Entry 6KUK (electron microscopy, 3.90 A resolution); this record covers chains B and C of the 5 polymer chains in the assembly.

== Chain B ==
Name: RNA-directed RNA polymerase catalytic subunit
Source organism: Influenza D virus (D/swine/Oklahoma/1334/2011)
Notes: EC 2.7.7.48
UniProtKB: K9LH03 (K9LH03_9ORTO); residues 1-753 here = UniProt positions 1-753
Amino-acid sequence (753 residues; each row starts with the number of its first residue):
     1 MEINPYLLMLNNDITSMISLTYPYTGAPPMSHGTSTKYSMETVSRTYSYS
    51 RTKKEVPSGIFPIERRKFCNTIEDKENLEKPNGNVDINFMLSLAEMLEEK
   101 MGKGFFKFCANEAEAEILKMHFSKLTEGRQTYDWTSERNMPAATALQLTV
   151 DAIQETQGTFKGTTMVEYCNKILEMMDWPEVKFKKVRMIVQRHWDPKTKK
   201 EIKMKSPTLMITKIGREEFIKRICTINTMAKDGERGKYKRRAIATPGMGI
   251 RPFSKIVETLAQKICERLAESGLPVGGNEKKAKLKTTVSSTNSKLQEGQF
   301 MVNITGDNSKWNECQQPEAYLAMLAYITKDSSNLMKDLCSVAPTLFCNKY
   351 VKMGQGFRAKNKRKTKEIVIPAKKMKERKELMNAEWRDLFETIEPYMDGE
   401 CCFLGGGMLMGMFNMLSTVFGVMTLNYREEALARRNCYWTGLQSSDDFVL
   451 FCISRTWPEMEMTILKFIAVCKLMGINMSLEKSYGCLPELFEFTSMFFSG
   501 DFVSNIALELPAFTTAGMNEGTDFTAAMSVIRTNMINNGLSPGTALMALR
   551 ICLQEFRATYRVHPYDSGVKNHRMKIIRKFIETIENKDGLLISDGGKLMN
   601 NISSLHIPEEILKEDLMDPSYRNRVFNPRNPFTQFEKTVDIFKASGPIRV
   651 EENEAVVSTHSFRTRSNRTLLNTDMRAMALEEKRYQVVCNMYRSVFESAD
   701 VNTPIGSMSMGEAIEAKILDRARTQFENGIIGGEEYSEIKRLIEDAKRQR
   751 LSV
Unresolved in the structure: 187-207, 273-279, 431-434, 636-654, 753

== Chain C ==
Name: Polymerase PB2
Source organism: Influenza D virus (D/swine/Oklahoma/1334/2011)
UniProtKB: K9LHF3 (K9LHF3_9ORTO); residue numbers follow UniProt; this construct covers 1-772
Amino-acid sequence (772 residues; numbered 1 to 772; the number before each row is that of its first residue):
     1 MSLLLTLAKEYANLTKDKKSCKLLSQGTVSSYTTFKKWTTSRKEKNPSLR
    51 MRWAMGSKFPIMANREILEEAGIPEQWEGIDLWSKKDDVSKLGMVLASPA
   101 AITYWNFCGPGVDNSSVIKDVYKAKFMKKERWRETLWGPMNFELVGKQRR
   151 VVETQPVEIKLNQKEIKELTMWVLFEDEANLASKFIQENFSLVLSLRELY
   201 KGKAVNKDVAAFMIAHQFSPEKRFLPTFGPIRPERMELLHCLGGDFWKIE
   251 AVTAGSLNEEQKKRDVRAVARKICLRASVDLFTPAEKIRDYIASVTMRFG
   301 TVERTFEDVIRNSDDISAEVTLCKAALGCELGKSMSFGNLNLRKVSGEAE
   351 TMEKTVYWGLKPIKYKCWRGEETFYCELRKVTCMFRRSEGLDWANIGPGS
   401 PEERRELLAMVMIFCRDGRFFESAPVNIDESFFRTRLNKEIPYQYVLLKW
   451 VRQSRDNLDALLSTRGLIPAHIGQFGKGMGIDGSSSSSMVYKGVMLSKTP
   501 IDIVESKEKHRLFLNDNIEAVTERGAMVASIMDLSEDNRETFNDVTFNHV
   551 DLAVLKDEKTAIIKIYRSLVERINTDDDGLPALIMGKRYLELYQLDEVKD
   601 AVGLIPKRMLGAYSYQARQLIQSQIKNDSYSLPEIIKLLPFCYSPPKKML
   651 FDGTFHFKNQMYVRPGINTNLFSFSKTDKSKIYVNGSAVKIKLVLGDDEM
   701 DTSLAFVEGFQVCEYDPRAPLIPRRDLRLIGFGKKVRVFVGQGQEKTLVR
   751 TSSKRAASHDVSKNIRRMRLEV
Unresolved in the structure: 1, 88-91, 255-772

== How chain B and chain C interact ==
Pairs across the interface - 150 pairs, chain B then chain C:
  His121(B) - Ser30(C)  hydrogen bond
  Gln130(B) - Arg42(C)  hydrogen bond (side chain-backbone)
  Pro141(B) - Thr39(C)
  Ala143(B) - Thr34(C)  hydrogen bond (backbone-side chain)
  Ala143(B) - Lys37(C)
  Gln147(B) - Thr34(C)  hydrogen bond (side chain-backbone)
  Gln147(B) - Phe35(C)
  Gln147(B) - Trp38(C)
  Gln154(B) - Gln26(C)  hydrogen bond (side chain-backbone)
  Phe160(B) - Thr28(C)
  Lys281(B) - Arg149(C)
  Ala282(B) - Gln148(C)
  Thr515(B) - Pro47(C)
  Ala516(B) - Pro47(C)
  Gly517(B) - Pro47(C)
  Gly517(B) - Ser48(C)
  Gly517(B) - Met51(C)
  Met518(B) - Glu44(C)
  Glu520(B) - Met55(C)
  Arg532(B) - His240(C)
  Met535(B) - His240(C)
  Ile536(B) - Leu225(C)  hydrophobic
  Ile536(B) - Leu239(C)  hydrophobic
  Ile536(B) - His240(C)
  Asn537(B) - Arg149(C)  hydrogen bond
  Pro542(B) - Trp247(C)  hydrophobic
  Thr559(B) - Arg52(C)  hydrogen bond
  Tyr560(B) - Met51(C)
  Arg561(B) - Arg52(C)
  Arg561(B) - Gly56(C)
  His572(B) - Ile80(C)
  Arg573(B) - Met55(C)
  Arg573(B) - Pro99(C)
  Lys575(B) - Glu78(C)
  Ile576(B) - Ala100(C)
  Ile576(B) - Thr103(C)
  Ile577(B) - Thr103(C)
  Lys579(B) - Trp77(C)
  Phe580(B) - Phe107(C)  hydrophobic
  Phe580(B) - Cys108(C)  hydrophobic
  Ile584(B) - Phe107(C)  hydrophobic
  Leu590(B) - Phe107(C)  hydrophobic
  Ile602(B) - His240(C)
  Ser603(B) - Trp132(C)
  Ser603(B) - Cys241(C)
  Ser604(B) - Trp132(C)
  Leu605(B) - His240(C)
  His606(B) - Glu237(C)
  His606(B) - His240(C)
  Ile611(B) - Lys125(C)
  Glu614(B) - Ile118(C)
  Glu614(B) - Lys119(C)
  Glu614(B) - Phe126(C)
  Asp615(B) - Lys129(C)  salt bridge
  Tyr621(B) - Asn106(C)
  Asn623(B) - Gly111(C)
  Asn623(B) - Val112(C)  hydrogen bond (backbone-backbone)
  Asn623(B) - Asp113(C)
  Asn623(B) - Asn114(C)
  Arg624(B) - Trp105(C)
  Arg624(B) - Asn106(C)
  Arg624(B) - Gly109(C)  hydrogen bond (side chain-backbone)
  Val625(B) - Asn106(C)
  Phe626(B) - Ile118(C)  hydrophobic
  Asn627(B) - Trp105(C)
  Asn627(B) - Val112(C)
  Pro628(B) - Asn114(C)
  Arg629(B) - Ile67(C)
  Arg629(B) - Glu70(C)  salt bridge
  Arg629(B) - Trp105(C)
  Pro631(B) - Ala63(C)
  Pro631(B) - Asn64(C)  hydrogen bond (backbone-backbone)
  Pro631(B) - Leu68(C)  hydrophobic
  Phe632(B) - Ala63(C)  hydrophobic
  Phe632(B) - Ala101(C)
  Phe632(B) - Ile102(C)  hydrophobic
  Phe635(B) - Asn64(C)  hydrogen bond (backbone-side chain)
  Val656(B) - Tyr122(C)
  Val657(B) - Tyr122(C)  hydrophobic
  His660(B) - Ile102(C)
  His660(B) - Asn106(C)
  Phe662(B) - Met51(C)  hydrophobic
  Phe662(B) - Met55(C)  hydrophobic
  Phe662(B) - Ile61(C)  hydrophobic
  Phe662(B) - Ile102(C)  hydrophobic
  Arg663(B) - Met62(C)  hydrogen bond (backbone-backbone)
  Thr664(B) - Pro60(C)  hydrogen bond (side chain-backbone)
  Arg665(B) - Phe59(C)  hydrogen bond (side chain-backbone)
  Arg665(B) - Pro60(C)  hydrogen bond (backbone-backbone)
  Arg665(B) - Met62(C)
  Met678(B) - Thr40(C)
  Glu681(B) - Lys19(C)  salt bridge
  Glu682(B) - Trp38(C)
  Arg684(B) - Lys19(C)
  Tyr685(B) - Leu23(C)  hydrophobic
  Tyr685(B) - Phe35(C)  hydrophobic
  Tyr685(B) - Trp38(C)  hydrophobic
  Val687(B) - Leu14(C)  hydrophobic
  Val688(B) - Leu23(C)  hydrophobic
  Cys689(B) - Tyr32(C)  hydrophobic
  Cys689(B) - Phe35(C)  hydrogen bond (side chain-backbone)
  Cys689(B) - Lys36(C)
  Met691(B) - Tyr11(C)  hydrophobic
  Met691(B) - Leu14(C)  hydrophobic
  Tyr692(B) - Val29(C)
  Tyr692(B) - Tyr32(C)  hydrophobic
  Arg693(B) - Asp208(C)  salt bridge
  Ser694(B) - Leu7(C)
  Glu697(B) - Phe175(C)
  Glu697(B) - Lys207(C)  salt bridge
  Ser698(B) - Phe175(C)
  Asp700(B) - Tyr32(C)
  Val701(B) - Thr170(C)
  Val701(B) - Ala211(C)  hydrophobic
  Pro704(B) - Val29(C)
  Pro704(B) - Ser30(C)  hydrogen bond (backbone-backbone)
  Pro704(B) - Tyr32(C)  hydrophobic
  Pro704(B) - Thr33(C)
  Ile705(B) - Val29(C)
  Gly706(B) - Thr28(C)
  Gly706(B) - Val29(C)
  Gly706(B) - Ser30(C)
  Met708(B) - Gly27(C)
  Ser709(B) - Ser25(C)
  Ser709(B) - Gly27(C)
  Ser709(B) - Val29(C)
  Met710(B) - Thr28(C)
  Met710(B) - Ser31(C)
  Met710(B) - Tyr32(C)  hydrophobic
  Met710(B) - Phe35(C)  hydrophobic
  Gly711(B) - Tyr11(C)
  Gly711(B) - Leu24(C)
  Ile714(B) - Tyr11(C)  hydrophobic
  Glu715(B) - Tyr11(C)  hydrogen bond
  Lys717(B) - Phe175(C)
  Lys717(B) - Asp177(C)
  Lys717(B) - Glu178(C)
  Ile718(B) - Leu4(C)  hydrophobic
  Arg721(B) - Leu4(C)
  Ala722(B) - Leu4(C)  hydrophobic
  Gln725(B) - Leu4(C)
  Ile739(B) - Leu4(C)
  Ile739(B) - Leu5(C)
  Ile739(B) - Ala8(C)  hydrophobic
  Leu742(B) - Ala8(C)  hydrophobic
  Ala746(B) - Tyr11(C)  hydrophobic
  Ala746(B) - Thr15(C)
  Gln749(B) - Thr15(C)
  Arg750(B) - Tyr11(C)  hydrogen bond
  Arg750(B) - Ser25(C)
Also at the interface, not in a pair above, chain B (113 interface residues in all): Ser123, Thr126, Arg138, Thr144, Leu146, Thr159, Thr163, Phe502, Glu555, Thr583, Asp594, Ile607, Leu612, Arg622, Asn630, Ala655, Gln686, Asn702, Thr703, Ser707, Ile730
Also at the interface, not in a pair above, chain C (104 interface residues in all): Lys9, Glu10, Ala12, Lys16, Ser20, Cys21, Lys43, Ala54, Met94, Leu96, Ser98, Tyr104, Pro110, Ser115, Lys128, Leu144, Lys167, Met171, Ala179, Asn206, Phe212, Pro226

== In short ==
113 residues of chain B face 104 of chain C across their interface; the contacts include 19 hydrogen bonds and
5 salt bridges. Polar contacts include Asp615(B)-Lys129(C), Arg629(B)-Glu70(C) and Glu681(B)-Lys19(C).
Here chain B is RNA-directed RNA polymerase catalytic subunit and chain C is Polymerase PB2, both from
Influenza D virus (D/swine/Oklahoma/1334/2011). Entry 6KUK (Structure of influenza D virus polymerase bound to
vRNA promoter in mode A conformation (class A1)) was determined by electron microscopy (same publication as
6KUJ, 6KUP, 6KUR, 6KUT, 6KUV and 6KV5).
